Entry 1KEU (X-ray diffraction, 2.40 A resolution); this record covers chains A and B.

Chain A (and B):
Protein: dTDP-D-glucose 4,6-dehydratase
From: Salmonella enterica subsp. enterica serovar Typhimurium
Notes: EC 4.2.1.46; chain B of this document is another copy of the same molecule, construct and numbering; everything in this record applies to it too
UniProt: P26391 (RFBB_SALTY); residues 1-361 here = UniProt positions 1-361
Amino-acid sequence (361 residues; numbered 1 to 361; the number before each row is that of its first residue):
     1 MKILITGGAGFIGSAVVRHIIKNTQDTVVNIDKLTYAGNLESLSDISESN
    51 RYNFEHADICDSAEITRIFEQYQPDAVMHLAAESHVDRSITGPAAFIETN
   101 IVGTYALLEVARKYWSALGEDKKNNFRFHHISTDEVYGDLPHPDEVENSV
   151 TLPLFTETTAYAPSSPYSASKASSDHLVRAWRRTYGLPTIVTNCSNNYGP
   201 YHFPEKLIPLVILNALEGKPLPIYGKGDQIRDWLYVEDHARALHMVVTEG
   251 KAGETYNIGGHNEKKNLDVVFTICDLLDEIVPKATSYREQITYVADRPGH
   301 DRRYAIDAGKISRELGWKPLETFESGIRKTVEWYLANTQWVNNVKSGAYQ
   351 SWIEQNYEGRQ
Residues lining bound ligands:
  - DAU (2'deoxy-thymidine-5'-diphospho-alpha-D-glucose): Ser84, His85, Val86, Asp87, Thr133, Asp134, Glu135, Tyr167, Cys194, Ser195, Asn196, Glu205, Lys206, Leu207, Leu210, Pro222, Ile223, Tyr224, Gln229, Arg231, Asn266, Arg297, His300, Tyr304, Tyr357
  - NAD (nicotinamide-adenine-dinucleotide): Gly7, Ala9, Gly10, Phe11, Ile12, Gly13, Asp32, Lys33, Leu34, Thr35, Ala37, Gly38, Ala57, Asp58, Ile59, Leu80, Ala81, Ala82, Ser84, Thr99, Ile131, Ser132, Thr133, Tyr167, Lys171, Cys194, Ser195, Asn196, Asn197
Swiss-Prot annotation at these positions:
  - active site: Asp134 (Proton donor), Glu135 (Proton acceptor), Tyr167 (Proton acceptor)
  - binding site (NAD(+)): Phe11, Ile12, Asp32 to Thr35, Asp58, Ile59, Leu80 to Ser84, Thr99, Tyr167 to Lys171, Asn197
  - binding site (substrate): Ser84, Thr133, Asn196, Lys206, Leu207, Pro222 to Tyr224, Arg231, Asn266, Asp296 to His300, Tyr357

Interface between chain A and chain B:
Pairs across the interface - 47 pairs, chain A then chain B:
  Ser89(A) - Tyr185(B)
  Ile90(A) - Tyr185(B)  hydrogen bond (backbone-side chain)
  Pro93(A) - Tyr105(B)
  Ala94(A) - Tyr105(B)  hydrogen bond (backbone-side chain)
  Ile97(A) - Tyr105(B)  hydrophobic
  Ile97(A) - Leu177(B)  hydrophobic
  Ile101(A) - Ile101(B)  hydrophobic
  Val102(A) - Val102(B)  hydrophobic
  Tyr105(A) - Pro93(B)
  Tyr105(A) - Ala94(B)  hydrogen bond (side chain-backbone)
  Tyr105(A) - Ile97(B)  hydrophobic
  Ala160(A) - Ala160(B)  hydrophobic
  Tyr161(A) - His176(B)
  Pro163(A) - His176(B)
  Pro163(A) - Ala180(B)
  Ser164(A) - Ala180(B)
  Ser164(A) - Arg183(B)
  Ser164(A) - Thr184(B)  hydrogen bond (backbone-side chain)
  Ser165(A) - Ala180(B)
  Ser165(A) - Thr184(B)
  Pro166(A) - Trp181(B)  hydrophobic
  Pro166(A) - Thr184(B)
  Pro166(A) - Tyr185(B)
  Ala172(A) - His176(B)
  Ser173(A) - Ser173(B)  hydrogen bond
  His176(A) - Tyr161(B)
  His176(A) - Pro163(B)
  His176(A) - Ala172(B)
  His176(A) - His176(B)  hydrogen bond
  Leu177(A) - Ile97(B)  hydrophobic
  Ala180(A) - Pro163(B)
  Ala180(A) - Ser164(B)
  Ala180(A) - Ser165(B)
  Ala180(A) - Ala169(B)  hydrophobic
  Trp181(A) - Pro93(B)  hydrophobic
  Trp181(A) - Pro166(B)  hydrophobic
  Arg183(A) - Ser164(B)
  Arg183(A) - Gly299(B)
  Thr184(A) - Ser164(B)  hydrogen bond (side chain-backbone)
  Thr184(A) - Ser165(B)
  Thr184(A) - Pro166(B)
  Thr184(A) - Pro298(B)
  Tyr185(A) - Ser89(B)
  Tyr185(A) - Ile90(B)  hydrogen bond (side chain-backbone)
  Tyr185(A) - Pro166(B)
  Pro298(A) - Thr184(B)
  Gly299(A) - Arg183(B)
Other interface residues (no listed pair), chain A (28 interface residues in all): Glu109, Ala169, Asp301
Other interface residues (no listed pair), chain B (27 interface residues in all): Asp301

In short:
The interface between chain A and chain B involves 28 residues on one side and 27 on the other, with 8
hydrogen bonds. Polar contacts include Ile90(A)-Tyr185(B), Ala94(A)-Tyr105(B) and Ser164(A)-Thr184(B). Bound
to chain A: compound DAU and NAD.
Chain A and chain B are both dTDP-D-glucose 4,6-dehydratase (Salmonella enterica subsp. enterica serovar
Typhimurium); the structure, The crystal structure of dTDP-D-glucose 4,6-dehydratase (RmlB) from Salmonella
enterica serovar Typhimurium with dTDP-D-glucose bound, was determined by X-ray diffraction (same publication
as 1KEP, 1KER, 1KET and 1KEW).
